PDB entry 8VPH | X-ray diffraction, 3.18 A resolution | chains A and E of the 3 polymer chains in the assembly

Chain A:
Molecule: Site-specific DNA-methyltransferase (adenine-specific)
Organism: Clostridioides difficile
Notes: EC 2.1.1.72
UniProtKB: A0A031WG99 (A0A031WG99_CLODI); numbering as in UniProt (aligned over 1-577)
Sequence (577 residues; numbered 1 to 577; the number before each row is that of its first residue):
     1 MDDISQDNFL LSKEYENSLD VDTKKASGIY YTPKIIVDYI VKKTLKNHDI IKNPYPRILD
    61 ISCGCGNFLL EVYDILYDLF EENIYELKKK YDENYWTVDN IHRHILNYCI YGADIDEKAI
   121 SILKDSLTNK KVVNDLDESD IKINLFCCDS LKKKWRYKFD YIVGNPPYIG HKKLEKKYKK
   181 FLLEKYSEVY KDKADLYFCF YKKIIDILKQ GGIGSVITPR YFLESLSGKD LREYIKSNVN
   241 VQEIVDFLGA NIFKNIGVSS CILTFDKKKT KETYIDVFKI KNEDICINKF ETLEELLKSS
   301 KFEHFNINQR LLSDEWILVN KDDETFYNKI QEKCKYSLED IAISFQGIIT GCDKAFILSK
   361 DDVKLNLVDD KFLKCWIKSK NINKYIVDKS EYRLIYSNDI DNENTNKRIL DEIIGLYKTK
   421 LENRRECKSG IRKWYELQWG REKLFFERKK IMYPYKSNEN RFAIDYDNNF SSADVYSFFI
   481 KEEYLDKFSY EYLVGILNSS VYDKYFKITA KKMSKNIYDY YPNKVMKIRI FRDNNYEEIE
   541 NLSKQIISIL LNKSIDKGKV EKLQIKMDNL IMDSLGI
Unresolved in the structure: 1-30, 133-136
Ligand contacts: N-(3-phenylpropyl)adenosine (Q8Y): Ile61, Ser62, Gly64, Asp114, Ile115, Asp116, Cys148, Asp149, Ser150, Leu151, Asn165, Pro167, Leu174, Tyr178, Leu196, Phe200
Reported in the primary citation:
  - conformationally variable residues (loop rearrangement): Lys172

Chain E:
Molecule: DNA Strand II
Sequence (14 nucleotides; numbered 1 to 14; the number before each row is that of its first residue):
     1 ATGGGACTTT TTGA
Unresolved in the structure: 1
Ligand contacts: A1AC7 (N-{3-[(2-amino-6-methylpyrimidin-4-yl)amino]-5-[(dimethylamino)methyl]phenyl}-3-[(quinolin-4-yl)amino]benzamide): DG4, DG5, DA6, DC7, DT8

How chain A and chain E interact:
Contacting residue pairs (23):
  Asn255(A) - DG5(E)  hydrogen bond to the phosphate
  Ile349(A) - DT10(E)  base contact
  Ile349(A) - DT11(E)  base contact
  Thr350(A) - DT10(E)  phosphate contact
  Gly351(A) - DT10(E)  phosphate contact
  Cys352(A) - DT10(E)  phosphate contact
  Asp353(A) - DT9(E)  phosphate contact
  Asp353(A) - DT10(E)  hydrogen bond to the phosphate
  Lys354(A) - DT10(E)  salt bridge to the phosphate
  Lys378(A) - DT9(E)  salt bridge to the phosphate
  Lys420(A) - DT11(E)  salt bridge to the phosphate
  Arg425(A) - DT12(E)  base contact
  Arg425(A) - DG13(E)  hydrogen bond to the base
  Arg425(A) - DA14(E)  base contact
  Gln438(A) - DT11(E)  base contact
  Gln438(A) - DT12(E)  base contact
  Trp439(A) - DT12(E)  hydrogen bond to the base
  Tyr455(A) - DT8(E)  base contact
  Tyr455(A) - DT9(E)  hydrogen bond to the base
  Lys456(A) - DT8(E)  base contact
  Ser472(A) - DT10(E)  base contact
  Ala473(A) - DT10(E)  base contact
  Asp474(A) - DT9(E)  base contact
Other interface residues (no listed pair), chain A (20 interface residues in all): Ser379, Arg424, Glu426
Other interface residues (no listed pair), chain E (9 interface residues in all): DG4

In short:
20 residues of chain A and 9 residues of chain E are in contact, with 5 hydrogen bonds and 3 salt bridges.
Polar pairs include Arg425(A)-DG13(E), Trp439(A)-DT12(E) and Tyr455(A)-DT9(E). Chain A binds
N-(3-phenylpropyl)adenosine. Chain E binds compound A1AC7. The paper reports conformational variability at
Lys172(A).
Here chain A is Site-specific DNA-methyltransferase (adenine-specific) (Clostridioides difficile) and chain E
is DNA Strand II. Entry 8VPH (CamA Adenine Methyltransferase Complexed to Cognate Substrate DNA and Containing
Quinoline-based SGI-1027 Analog 455 and Inhibitor ...) was determined by X-ray diffraction together with 8VPG
and 8VPI from the same study.
